Entry 1RB8 (X-ray diffraction, 3.50 A resolution); this record covers chains F and J of the 4 polymer chains in the assembly.

[Chain F]
Protein: Capsid protein
Source organism: Enterobacteria phage alpha3
UniProt: P08767 (VGF_BPAL3); residue numbers follow UniProt; this construct covers 1-431
Amino-acid sequence (431 residues; numbered 1 to 431; the number before each row is that of its first residue):
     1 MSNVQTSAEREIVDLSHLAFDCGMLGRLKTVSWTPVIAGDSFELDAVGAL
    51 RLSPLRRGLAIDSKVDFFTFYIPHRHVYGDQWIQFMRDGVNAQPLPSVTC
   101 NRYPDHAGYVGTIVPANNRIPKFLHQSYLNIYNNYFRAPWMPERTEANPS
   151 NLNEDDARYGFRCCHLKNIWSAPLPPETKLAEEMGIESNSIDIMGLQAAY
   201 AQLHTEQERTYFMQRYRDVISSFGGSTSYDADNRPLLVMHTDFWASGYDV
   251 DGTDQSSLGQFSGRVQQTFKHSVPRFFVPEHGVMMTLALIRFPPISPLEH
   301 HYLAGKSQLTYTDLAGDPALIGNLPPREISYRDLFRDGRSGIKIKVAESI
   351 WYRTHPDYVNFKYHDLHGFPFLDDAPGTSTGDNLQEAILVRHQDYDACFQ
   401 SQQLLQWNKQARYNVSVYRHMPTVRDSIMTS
Disordered / not traced: 1-9
Small-molecule neighbours: 2'-deoxycytidine-5'-monophosphate (DC): Val47, Arg412, Asn414

[Chain J]
Protein: Small core protein
Source organism: Enterobacteria phage phiX174
UniProt: P69592 (VGJ_BPPHX); numbering as in UniProt (aligned over 1-37)
Amino-acid sequence (37 residues; numbered 1 to 37; the number before each row is that of its first residue):
     1 SKGKKRSGARPGRPQPLRGTKGKRKGARLWYVGGQQF
Disordered / not traced: 1-8, 22-24
Small-molecule neighbours: 2'-deoxycytidine-5'-monophosphate (DC): Gln35, Gln36, Phe37

[Chain F / chain J interface]
Residue-residue contacts (46):
  Ala60(F) - Leu17(J)
  Ile61(F) - Leu17(J)
  Asp62(F) - Pro16(J)
  Asp62(F) - Leu17(J)  hydrogen bond (backbone-backbone)
  Asp62(F) - Arg18(J)
  Phe68(F) - Phe37(J)  hydrophobic
  Tyr135(F) - Gln35(J)
  Tyr135(F) - Gln36(J)
  Tyr135(F) - Phe37(J)  hydrogen bond (backbone-backbone)
  Phe136(F) - Gln36(J)
  Phe136(F) - Phe37(J)  hydrophobic
  Ala138(F) - Gln36(J)
  Pro139(F) - Val32(J)
  Pro139(F) - Gly33(J)
  Pro139(F) - Gly34(J)
  Trp140(F) - Val32(J)
  Cys164(F) - Gln36(J)  hydrogen bond
  Lys167(F) - Trp30(J)
  Lys167(F) - Gln36(J)  hydrogen bond (side chain-backbone)
  Asn168(F) - Trp30(J)
  Ile169(F) - Trp30(J)
  Ala172(F) - Trp30(J)
  Pro173(F) - Tyr31(J)
  Pro173(F) - Val32(J)
  Leu174(F) - Tyr31(J)
  Pro175(F) - Tyr31(J)
  Thr210(F) - Gly33(J)
  Tyr211(F) - Tyr31(J)
  Tyr211(F) - Val32(J)  hydrogen bond (backbone-backbone)
  Tyr211(F) - Gly33(J)  hydrogen bond (backbone-backbone)
  Phe212(F) - Tyr31(J)  hydrophobic
  Phe212(F) - Gly33(J)
  Met213(F) - Gly33(J)
  Gln214(F) - Val32(J)
  Gln214(F) - Gly33(J)  hydrogen bond (backbone-backbone)
  Arg215(F) - Gln35(J)  hydrogen bond (side chain-backbone)
  Arg217(F) - Gln35(J)  hydrogen bond
  Asp218(F) - Gly34(J)
  His240(F) - Phe37(J)
  Trp244(F) - Arg18(J)
  Trp244(F) - Gly19(J)
  Ser246(F) - Pro16(J)
  Arg291(F) - Phe37(J)  hydrogen bond (side chain-backbone)
  Ile350(F) - Trp30(J)  hydrophobic
  Arg353(F) - Leu29(J)
  Asp357(F) - Thr20(J)
Interface residues without a listed pair, chain F (37 interface residues in all): Leu59, Arg137, His165, Ser171, Thr354
Interface residues without a listed pair, chain J (16 interface residues in all): Lys21, Arg28

[Summary]
37 residues of chain F and 16 residues of chain J are in contact, with 10 hydrogen bonds. Polar pairs include
Cys164(F)-Gln36(J), Lys167(F)-Gln36(J) and Arg215(F)-Gln35(J). 2'-deoxycytidine-5'-monophosphate is bound
between chain F and chain J.
Chain F is Capsid protein (Enterobacteria phage alpha3) and chain J is Small core protein (Enterobacteria
phage phiX174); the structure, The phiX174 DNA binding protein J in two different capsid environments, was
determined by X-ray diffraction.
